6H82 - chains Q and T of the 32 polymer chains in the assembly; structure by electron microscopy, 3.78 A resolution.

# Chain Q
Name: VP4
Organism: Haloarcula hispanica icosahedral virus 2
UniProt: H9AZX2 (H9AZX2_9VIRU); residue numbers follow UniProt; this construct covers 4-232
Amino-acid sequence (229 residues; numbered 4 to 232; the number before each row is that of its first residue):
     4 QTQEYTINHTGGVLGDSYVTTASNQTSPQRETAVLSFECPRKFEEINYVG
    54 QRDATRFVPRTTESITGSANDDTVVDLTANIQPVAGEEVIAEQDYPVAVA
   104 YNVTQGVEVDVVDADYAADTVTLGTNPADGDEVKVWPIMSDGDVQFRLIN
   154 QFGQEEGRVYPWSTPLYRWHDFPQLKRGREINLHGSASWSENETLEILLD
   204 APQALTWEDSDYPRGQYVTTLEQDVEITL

# Chain T
Name: VP7
Organism: Haloarcula hispanica icosahedral virus 2
UniProt: H9AZX1 (H9AZX1_9VIRU); residue numbers follow UniProt; this construct covers 2-173
Amino-acid sequence (172 residues; numbered 2 to 173; the number before each row is that of its first residue):
     2 PEIGNNGAEKQISLHKGQPFIDTQDVGAADPNTPAVTIEGPSDYVIAIDA
    52 GTPVAPEFRDANGDKLDPSTRVTIQKCDKQGNPLGDGIVFSDTLGRFEYS
   102 KMRSDPDYMRKTTTSLMIDEREIVKIFVEVPPNANGMDADNSRITIGDDT
   152 SDYGKAVGIVEHGDLSPAESKA

# Chain Q / chain T interface
Pairs across the interface (46; chain Q residue first):
  Q54(Q) with Q12(T), hydrogen bond
  A88(Q) with S101(T)
  A120(Q) with G64(T); N142(T)
  L151(Q) with P2(T), hydrophobic; E3(T); I4(T), hydrophobic
  I152(Q) with P2(T)
  N153(Q) with P2(T)
  E159(Q) with P2(T)
  G160(Q) with I4(T)
  R161(Q) with I4(T)
  V162(Q) with I4(T)
  Y163(Q) with Q12(T), hydrogen bond (side chain-backbone); I13(T)
  W165(Q) with Y45(T), hydrophobic
  P168(Q) with H16(T)
  Y170(Q) with R144(T), hydrogen bond
  R171(Q) with S14(T), hydrogen bond; D150(T); T151(T)
  D174(Q) with R104(T)
  F175(Q) with R104(T); D150(T); T151(T)
  P176(Q) with S105(T)
  G181(Q) with S152(T), hydrogen bond (backbone-side chain); D153(T), hydrogen bond (backbone-backbone); Y154(T), hydrogen bond (backbone-backbone)
  R182(Q) with S105(T), hydrogen bond (side chain-backbone); D106(T), salt bridge; P107(T); T151(T); S152(T)
  E183(Q) with T151(T); S152(T)
  I184(Q) with T151(T)
  N185(Q) with T151(T)
  H187(Q) with Q12(T), hydrogen bond; D150(T)
  S189(Q) with I4(T); G5(T), hydrogen bond (backbone-backbone)
  A190(Q) with E3(T)
  S191(Q) with P2(T); E3(T), hydrogen bond (backbone-backbone)
  E196(Q) with P2(T)
Other interface residues (no listed pair), chain Q (33 interface residues in all): G89, P164, L186, G188, W192
Other interface residues (no listed pair), chain T (27 interface residues in all): N7, K11, G148, D149, I160

# Overview
33 residues of chain Q face 27 of chain T across their interface, with 11 hydrogen bonds and 1 salt bridge.
Among the polar pairs are R182(Q)-D106(T), Q54(Q)-Q12(T) and Y163(Q)-Q12(T).
Chain Q is VP4 and chain T is VP7, both from Haloarcula hispanica icosahedral virus 2; the structure, Cryo-EM
structure of the archaeal extremophilic internal membrane containing Haloarcula hispanica icosahedral virus 2
(HHIV-2) at ..., was determined by electron microscopy together with 6H9C from the same study.
